7ADC - chains W and Y of the 15 polymer chains in the assembly; structure by electron microscopy, 4.00 A resolution.

# Chain W
Protein: DNA-directed RNA polymerase subunit omega
From: Escherichia coli
Notes: EC 2.7.7.6
UniProtKB: P0A800 (RPOZ_ECOLI); numbering as in UniProt (aligned over 1-91)
Sequence (91 residues; row label = number of the first residue in the row):
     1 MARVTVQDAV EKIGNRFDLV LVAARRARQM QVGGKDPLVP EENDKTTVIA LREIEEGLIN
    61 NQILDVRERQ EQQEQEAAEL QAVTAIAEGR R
Not modelled in the structure: 1, 81-91

# Chain Y
Protein: DNA-directed RNA polymerase subunit beta'
From: Escherichia coli
Notes: EC 2.7.7.6
UniProtKB: C3SIA2 (C3SIA2_ECOLX); residue numbers follow UniProt; this construct covers 1-1407
Sequence (1416 residues; each row starts with the number of its first residue):
     1 MKDLLKFLKA QTKTEEFDAI KIALASPDMI RSWSFGEVKK PETINYRTFK PERDGLFCAR
    61 IFGPVKDYEC LCGKYKRLKH RGVICEKCGV EVTQTKVRRE RMGHIELASP TAHIWFLKSL
   121 PSRIGLLLDM PLRDIERVLY FESYVVIEGG MTNLERQQIL TEEQYLDALE EFGDEFDAKM
   181 GAEAIQALLK SMDLEQECEQ LREELNETNS ETKRKKLTKR IKLLEAFVQS GNKPEWMILT
   241 VLPVLPPDLR PLVPLDGGRF ATSDLNDLYR RVINRNNRLK RLLDLAAPDI IVRNEKRMLQ
   301 EAVDALLDNG RRGRAITGSN KRPLKSLADM IKGKQGRFRQ NLLGKRVDYS GRSVITVGPY
   361 LRLHQCGLPK KMALELFKPF IYGKLELRGL ATTIKAAKKM VEREEAVVWD ILDEVIREHP
   421 VLLNRAPTLH RLGIQAFEPV LIEGKAIQLH PLVCAAYNAD FDGDQMAVHV PLTLEAQLEA
   481 RALMMSTNNI LSPANGEPII VPSQDVVLGL YYMTRDCVNA KGEGMVLTGP KEAERLYRSG
   541 LASLHARVKV RITEYEKDAN GELVAKTSLK DTTVGRAILW MIVPKGLPYS IVNQALGKKA
   601 ISKMLNTCYR ILGLKPTVIF ADQIMYTGFA YAARSGASVG IDDMVIPEKK HEIISEAEAE
   661 VAEIQEQFQS GLVTAGERYN KVIDIWAAAN DRVSKAMMDN LQTETVINRD GQEEKQVSFN
   721 SIYMMADSGA RGSAAQIRQL AGMRGLMAKP DGSIIETPIT ANFREGLNVL QYFISTHGAR
   781 KGLADTALKT ANSGYLTRRL VDVAQDLVVT EDDCGTHEGI MMTPVIEGGD VKEPLRDRVL
   841 GRVTAEDVLK PGTADILVPR NTLLHEQWCD LLEENSVDAV KVRSVVSCDT DFGVCAHCYG
   901 RDLARGHIIN KGEAIGVIAA QSIGEPGTQL TMRTFHIGGA ASRAAAESSI QVKNKGSIKL
   961 SNVKSVVNSS GKLVITSRNT ELKLIDEFGR TKESYKVPYG AVLAKGDGEQ VAGGETVANW
  1021 DPHTMPVITE VSGFVRFTDM IDGQTITRQT DELTGLSSLV VLDSAERTAG GKDLRPALKI
  1081 VDAQGNDVLI PGTDMPAQYF LPGKAIVQLE DGVQISSGDT LARIPQESGG TKDITGGLPR
  1141 VADLFEARRP KEPAILAEIS GIVSFGKETK GKRRLVITPV DGSDPYEEMI PKWRQLNVFE
  1201 GERVERGDVI SDGPEAPHDI LRLRGVHAVT RYIVNEVQDV YRLQGVKIND KHIEVIVRQM
  1261 LRKATIVNAG SSDFLEGEQV EYSRVKIANR ELEANGKVGA TYSRDLLGIT KASLATESFI
  1321 SAASFQETTR VLTEAAVAGK RDELRGLKEN VIVGRLIPAG TGYAYHQDRM RRRAAGEAPA
  1381 APQVTAEDAS ASLAELLNAG LGGSDNELEV HHHHHH
Not modelled in the structure: 1-15, 1374-1416
Construct notes: expression tag (1408-1416)
Metal / ion sites: Zn2+ site 1: C70, C72, C88; Mg2+: D460, D462, D464 (shared with 1 residue of chain R); Zn2+ site 2: C814, C888, C895, C898
Reported in the primary citation:
  - mutagenesis - C72H, C85H, E86K: decreased growth in response to rhoY80C

# Chain W / chain Y interface
Residue-residue contacts - 39 pairs, chain W then chain Y:
  A2(W) with E418(Y)
  R3(W) with E438(Y)
  V4(W) with H364(Y); T487(Y), hydrogen bond (backbone-side chain)
  T5(W) with L614(Y); K615(Y)
  V6(W) with A482(Y); N488(Y)
  Q7(W) with L614(Y)
  N15(W) with N910(Y)
  R16(W) with L483(Y); R905(Y); N910(Y), hydrogen bond
  F17(W) with L483(Y), hydrophobic; K911(Y); E913(Y); A1359(Y); G1360(Y); T1361(Y)
  V20(W) with L478(Y); E479(Y); T1361(Y)
  L21(W) with T1361(Y)
  A23(W) with L478(Y)
  A24(W) with E475(Y); L478(Y)
  A27(W) with L474(Y); L478(Y), hydrophobic
  R28(W) with E475(Y), salt bridge
  Q31(W) with L474(Y)
  N43(W) with E414(Y), hydrogen bond; R417(Y)
  K45(W) with Q477(Y)
  T46(W) with L474(Y)
  T47(W) with L474(Y); L478(Y); R481(Y)
  V48(W) with E418(Y)
  L51(W) with L478(Y), hydrophobic
Interface residues without a listed pair, chain W (25 interface residues in all): V10, G14, D44
Interface residues without a listed pair, chain Y (29 interface residues in all): V415, H419, H907, G912, A1364

# Summary
The interface between chain W and chain Y involves 25 residues on one side and 29 on the other; the contacts
include 3 hydrogen bonds and 1 salt bridge. Polar pairs include R28(W)-E475(Y), V4(W)-T487(Y) and
R16(W)-N910(Y). The paper reports that C72H, C85H and E86K of chain Y reduce growth in response to rhoY80C.
Here chain W is DNA-directed RNA polymerase subunit omega and chain Y is DNA-directed RNA polymerase subunit
beta', both from Escherichia coli. Entry 7ADC (Transcription termination intermediate complex 3 delta NusG)
was determined by electron microscopy (same publication as 6Z9P, 6Z9Q, 6Z9R, 6Z9S, 6Z9T, 7ADB, 7ADD and 7ADE).
